8E3I - chains C and B of the 4 polymer chains in the assembly; structure by electron microscopy, 2.53 A resolution.

== Chain C ==
Protein: Cleavage and polyadenylation specificity factor subunit 4
Organism: Homo sapiens
Reference sequence: O95639 (CPSF4_HUMAN), isoform O95639-2; residues 1-244 here = UniProt positions 1-244
Sequence (245 residues; numbered 0 to 244; the number before each row is that of its first residue; numbering starts at 0):
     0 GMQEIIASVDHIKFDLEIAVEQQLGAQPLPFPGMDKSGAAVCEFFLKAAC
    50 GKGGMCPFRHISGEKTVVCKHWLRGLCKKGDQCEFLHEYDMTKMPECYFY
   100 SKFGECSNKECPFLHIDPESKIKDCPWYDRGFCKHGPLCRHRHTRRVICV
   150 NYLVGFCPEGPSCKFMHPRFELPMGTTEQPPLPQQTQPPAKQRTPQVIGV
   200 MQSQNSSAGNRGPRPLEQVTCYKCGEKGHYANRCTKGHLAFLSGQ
Not modelled in the structure: 117-244
Sequence notes: expression tag (0)
Bound ions: Zn2+ site 1: C41, C49, C55, H59; Zn2+ site 2: C68, C76, C82, H86; Zn2+ site 3: C96, C105, C110, H114
Swiss-Prot annotation at these positions:
  - zinc finger: K35 to S61 (C3H1-type 1), G62 to D89 (C3H1-type 2), M90 to P117 (C3H1-type 3), E118 to H142 (C3H1-type 4), T143 to F169 (C3H1-type 5)
  - modified residue: S202 (Phosphoserine)
Reported in the primary citation:
  - binding site for the 11-nt RNA strand: V67, K69, H70, L75, K77, F84, N107
  - conformationally variable residues (loop rearrangement): V67 to R73

== Chain B ==
Protein: pre-mRNA 3' end processing protein WDR33
Organism: Homo sapiens
Reference sequence: Q9C0J8 (WDR33_HUMAN); numbering as in UniProt (aligned over 1-572)
Sequence (572 residues; numbered 1 to 572; the number before each row is that of its first residue):
     1 MATEIGSPPRFFHMPRFQHQAPRQLFYKRPDFAQQQAMQQLTFDGKRMRK
    51 AVNRKTIDYNPSVIKYLENRIWQRDQRDMRAIQPDAGYYNDLVPPIGMLN
   101 NPMNAVTTKFVRTSTNKVKCPVFVVRWTPEGRRLVTGASSGEFTLWNGLT
   151 FNFETILQAHDSPVRAMTWSHNDMWMLTADHGGYVKYWQSNMNNVKMFQA
   201 HKEAIREASFSPTDNKFATCSDDGTVRIWDFLRCHEERILRGHGADVKCV
   251 DWHPTKGLVVSGSKDSQQPIKFWDPKTGQSLATLHAHKNTVMEVKLNLNG
   301 NWLLTASRDHLCKLFDIRNLKEELQVFRGHKKEATAVAWHPVHEGLFASG
   351 GSDGSLLFWHVGVEKEVGGMEMAHEGMIWSLAWHPLGHILCSGSNDHTSK
   401 FWTRNRPGDKMRDRYNLNLLPGMSEDGVEYDDLEPNSLAVIPGMGIPEQL
   451 KLAMEQEQMGKDESNEIEMTIPGLDWGMEEVMQKDQKKVPQKKVPYAKPI
   501 PAQFQQAWMQNKVPIPAPNEVLNDRKEDIKLEEKKKTQAEIEQEMATLQY
   551 TNPQLLEQLKIERLAQKQVEQI
Not modelled in the structure: 1-41, 418-572
Swiss-Prot annotation at these positions:
  - modified residue: A2 (N-acetylalanine), S7 (Phosphoserine), K46 (N6-acetyllysine)
  - cross-link (Glycyl lysine isopeptide (Lys-Gly)): K526 (interchain with G-Cter in SUMO2), K530 (interchain with G-Cter in SUMO2), K560 (interchain with G-Cter in SUMO2)
Reported in the primary citation:
  - binding site for the 11-nt RNA strand: F43, D44, R47 to R49, R54, K117, F153, I156
  - conformationally variable residues (order/disorder transition): T42 to R54

== Chain C / chain B interface ==
Residue-residue contacts (36; chain C residue first):
  F30(C) with Y187(B), hydrophobic; V195(B), hydrophobic; K196(B); F231(B); L232(B)
  G32(C) with N193(B), hydrogen bond (backbone-side chain)
  M33(C) with W175(B), hydrophobic; Q189(B); V195(B)
  D34(C) with Q189(B); N191(B), hydrogen bond
  L72(C) with R132(B)
  R73(C) with R132(B), hydrogen bond (backbone-side chain); R133(B), hydrogen bond (backbone-side chain); E154(B), hydrogen bond (side chain-backbone); T155(B)
  G74(C) with R132(B); S190(B); N191(B)
  L75(C) with R133(B); T155(B); N191(B)
  C76(C) with N191(B), hydrogen bond (backbone-side chain)
  K77(C) with N191(B); M192(B); N193(B)
  Y97(C) with K46(B)
  F98(C) with G45(B); K46(B); R47(B)
  F102(C) with K46(B); M48(B), hydrophobic
  E104(C) with M48(B)
  C105(C) with M48(B)
  S106(C) with M48(B); R49(B)
Interface residues without a listed pair, chain C (18 interface residues in all): P29, K35
Interface residues without a listed pair, chain B (24 interface residues in all): A51, L145, M174, C234

== Overview ==
18 residues of chain C face 24 of chain B across their interface; the contacts include 6 hydrogen bonds. Among
the polar pairs are G32(C)-N193(B), D34(C)-N191(B) and R73(C)-R132(B). The paper reports a binding site for
the 11-nt RNA strand at V67(C), K69(C) and F43(B) among others; conformational variability at V67(C) and
T42(B).
Here chain C is Cleavage and polyadenylation specificity factor subunit 4 and chain B is pre-mRNA 3' end
processing protein WDR33, both from Homo sapiens. Entry 8E3I (CRYO-EM STRUCTURE OF the human MPSF IN COMPLEX
WITH THE AUUAAA poly(A) signal) was determined by electron microscopy (same publication as 8E3Q).
